PDB entry 8Z9P | electron microscopy, 2.50 A resolution | chains C and S of the 5 polymer chains in the assembly

Chain C:
Molecule: Guanine nucleotide-binding protein G(i) subunit alpha-1
Organism: Homo sapiens
Reference sequence: P63096 (GNAI1_HUMAN); numbering as in UniProt (aligned over 1-354)
Sequence (354 residues; numbered 1 to 354; the number before each row is that of its first residue):
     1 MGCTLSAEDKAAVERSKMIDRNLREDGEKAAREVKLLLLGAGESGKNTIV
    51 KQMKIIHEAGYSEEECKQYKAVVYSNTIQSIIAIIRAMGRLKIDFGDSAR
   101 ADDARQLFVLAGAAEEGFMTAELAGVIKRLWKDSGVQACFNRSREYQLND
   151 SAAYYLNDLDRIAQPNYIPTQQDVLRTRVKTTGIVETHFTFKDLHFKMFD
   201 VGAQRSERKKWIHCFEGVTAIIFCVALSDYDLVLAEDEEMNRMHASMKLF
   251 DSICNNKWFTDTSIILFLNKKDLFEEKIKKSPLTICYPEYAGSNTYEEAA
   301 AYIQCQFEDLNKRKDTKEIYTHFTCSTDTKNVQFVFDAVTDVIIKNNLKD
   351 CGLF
Not modelled in the structure: 1-2, 55-181
Sequence notes: engineered mutation Asn47 (Ser in P63096), Ala203 (Gly in P63096), Ala245 (Glu in P63096), Ser326 (Ala in P63096)
UniProt features mapped onto this chain:
  - region: Lys35 to Lys46, Thr48 (G1 motif), Asp173 to Thr181 (G2 motif), Phe196 to Gly202, Gln204, Arg205 (G3 motif), Ile265 to Asp272 (G4 motif), Thr324, Cys325, Thr327 to Thr329 (G5 motif)
  - binding site (GTP): Glu43 to Lys46, Thr48, Ser151, Leu175 to Thr181, Asp200 to Gly202, Gln204, Asn269 to Asp272
  - binding site (Mg(2+)): Thr181
  - modified residue: Arg178 (ADP-ribosylarginine), Gln204 (Deamidated glutamine), Cys351 (ADP-ribosylcysteine)
  - lipidation: Gly2 (N-myristoyl glycine), Cys3 (S-palmitoyl cysteine)
  - natural variant: Gly40 (G40C: In NEDHISB; G40R: In NEDHISB), Gly45 (G45D: In NEDHISB), Thr48 (T48I: In NEDHISB; T48K: In NEDHISB), Gln52 (Q52P: In NEDHISB), Ser75 (deletion: In NEDHISB; uncertain significance), Gln172 (deletion: In NEDHISB), Asp173 (D173V: In NEDHISB), Glu186 to Phe189 (deletion: In NEDHISB; uncertain significance), Cys224 (C224Y: In NEDHISB), Lys270 (K270N: In NEDHISB; K270R: In NEDHISB), Asp272 (D272G: In NEDHISB), Val332 (V332E: In NEDHISB; uncertain significance)
  - mutagenesis: Gly42 (G42R: Abolishes switch to an activated conformation and dissociation from beta and gamma subunits upon GTP binding. Abolishes interaction with RGS family members), Glu116 (E116L: Enhances interaction (inactive GDP-bound) with RGS14), Gln147 (Q147L: Enhances interaction (inactive GDP-bound) with RGS14)

Chain S:
Molecule: single Fab chain (svFv16)
Organism: synthetic construct
Notes: antibody fragment or engineered binder
Sequence (250 residues; row label = number of the first residue in the row):
     1 DVQLVESGGGLVQPGGSRKLSCSASGFAFSSFGMHWVRQAPEKGLEWVAY
    51 ISSGSGTIYYADTVKGRFTISRDDPKNTLFLQMTSLRSEDTAMYYCVRSI
   101 YYYGSSPFDFWGQGTTLTVSSGGGGSGGGGSGGGGSDIVMTQATSSVPVT
   151 PGESVSISCRSSKSLLHSNGNTYLYWFLQRPGQSPQLLIYRMSNLASGVP
   201 DRFSGSGSGTAFTLTISRLEAEDVGVYYCMQHLEYPLTFGAGTKLELKGS
Not modelled in the structure: 122-134, 248-250
Disulfide bonds: Cys22-Cys96, Cys159-Cys229

Chain C / chain S interface:
Residue-residue contacts - 25 pairs, chain C then chain S:
  Thr4(C) with His167(S), hydrogen bond (backbone-side chain)
  Leu5(C) with His167(S)
  Ser6(C) with His167(S); Tyr173(S), hydrogen bond
  Ala7(C) with His232(S); Leu233(S); Tyr235(S), hydrophobic
  Glu8(C) with Tyr101(S); Pro107(S); Tyr173(S); Tyr175(S), hydrogen bond; Arg191(S), salt bridge; His232(S)
  Asp9(C) with Asn169(S), hydrogen bond; Tyr173(S)
  Ala11(C) with Tyr101(S), hydrophobic
  Ala12(C) with Tyr101(S)
  Glu14(C) with Ser52(S), hydrogen bond; Ser53(S); Gly56(S); Thr57(S)
  Arg15(C) with Tyr101(S); Tyr102(S)
  Met18(C) with Ser53(S); Gly54(S)
Interface residues without a listed pair, chain S (18 interface residues in all): Ile100, Glu234

Summary:
11 residues of chain C face 18 of chain S across their interface; the contacts include 5 hydrogen bonds and 1
salt bridge. Polar contacts include Glu8(C)-Arg191(S), Thr4(C)-His167(S) and Ser6(C)-Tyr173(S). From UniProt:
21 GTP-binding residues, Mg2+-binding residue Thr181(C) and 3 mutagenesis sites on chain C.
Here chain C is Guanine nucleotide-binding protein G(i) subunit alpha-1 (Homo sapiens) and chain S is single
Fab chain (svFv16) (synthetic construct). Entry 8Z9P (Cryo-EM structure of human GPR4-Gi complex) was
determined by electron microscopy (same publication as 8Z9O).
